Entry 6VZ8 (electron microscopy, 3.45 A resolution); this record covers chains L and M of the 16 polymer chains in the assembly.

# Chain L (and M)
Protein: Acetolactate synthase, chloroplastic
Source organism: Arabidopsis thaliana
Notes: EC 2.2.1.6; chain M of this document is another copy of the same molecule, construct and numbering; everything in this record applies to it too
UniProtKB: P17597 (ILVB_ARATH); residue numbers follow UniProt; this construct covers 86-670
Chain sequence (586 residues; row label = number of the first residue in the row):
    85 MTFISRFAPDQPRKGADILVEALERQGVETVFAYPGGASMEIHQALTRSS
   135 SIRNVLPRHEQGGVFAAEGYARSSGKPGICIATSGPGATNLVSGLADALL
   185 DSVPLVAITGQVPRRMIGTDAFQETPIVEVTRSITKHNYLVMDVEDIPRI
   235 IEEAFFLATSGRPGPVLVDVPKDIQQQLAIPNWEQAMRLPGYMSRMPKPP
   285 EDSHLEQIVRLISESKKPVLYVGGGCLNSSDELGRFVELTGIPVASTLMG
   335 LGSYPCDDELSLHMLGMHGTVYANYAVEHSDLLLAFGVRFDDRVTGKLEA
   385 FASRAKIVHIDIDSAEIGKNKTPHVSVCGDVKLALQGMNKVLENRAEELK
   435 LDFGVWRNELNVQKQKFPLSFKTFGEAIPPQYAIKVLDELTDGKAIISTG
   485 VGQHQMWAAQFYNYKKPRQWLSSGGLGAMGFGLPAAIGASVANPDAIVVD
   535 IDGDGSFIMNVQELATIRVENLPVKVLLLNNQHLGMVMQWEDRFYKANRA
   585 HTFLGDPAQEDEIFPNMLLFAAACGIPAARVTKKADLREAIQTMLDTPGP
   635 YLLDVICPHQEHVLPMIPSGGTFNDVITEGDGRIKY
Disordered / not traced: 85-86, 294-300, 313-314, 381-390, 439, 456-458, 594-596, 644-670 (chain M: 85-86, 297-298, 381-390, 456-457, 594-595, 644-670)
Sequence notes: initiating methionine (85)
Metal / ion sites: Mg2+: His567 (together with thiamine diphosphate)
Small-molecule neighbours:
  - FAD (flavin-adenine dinucleotide): Leu184, Asp185, Ser186, Arg246, Pro247, Gly307, Gly308, Gly309, Thr331, Leu332, Met333, Gly334, Leu349, Gly350, Met351, His352, Gly353, Val372, Arg373, Asp375, Arg377, Val378, Asp395, Ile396, Asp397, Asp414, Val415, Val485, Gln489, Met490, Ser507, Gly508, Gly509, Gly511
  - thiamine diphosphate (TPP), molecule 1: Pro119, Gly120, Glu144, Thr167, Pro170, Gly171, Gln207
  - thiamine diphosphate (TPP), molecule 2: Val485, Gly486, Gln487, His488, Gly511, Met513, Gly537, Asp538, Gly539, Ser540, Asn565, His567, Leu568, Gly569, Met570, Val571

# How chain L and chain M interact
Contacting residue pairs - 65 pairs, chain L then chain M:
  Tyr118(L) with Met543(M)
  Pro119(L) with Ala584(M)
  Met124(L) with Val571(M), hydrophobic; Ala584(M), hydrophobic
  His127(L) with Ala584(M)
  Gln128(L) with Asn582(M); Ala584(M)
  Leu140(L) with His585(M)
  Arg142(L) with Met543(M); Leu588(M), hydrogen bond (side chain-backbone)
  Glu144(L) with Met543(M)
  Gln145(L) with Asn174(M), hydrogen bond
  Thr173(L) with Ser177(M), hydrogen bond
  Asn174(L) with Gln145(M), hydrogen bond; Ser177(M), hydrogen bond
  Ser177(L) with Thr173(M), hydrogen bond; Asn174(M), hydrogen bond
  Asp204(L) with Arg373(M)
  Phe206(L) with Gly509(M)
  Gln207(L) with Gly509(M), hydrogen bond (backbone-backbone); Leu510(M), hydrogen bond (side chain-backbone)
  Pro210(L) with Ile218(M), hydrophobic
  Val214(L) with Val214(M), hydrophobic; Ser217(M); Ile218(M), hydrophobic
  Ser217(L) with Pro210(M); Glu213(M); Val214(M)
  Ile218(L) with Pro210(M), hydrophobic; Val214(M), hydrophobic
  Arg373(L) with Asp204(M)
  Gly509(L) with Phe206(M); Gln207(M), hydrogen bond (backbone-backbone)
  Leu510(L) with Pro170(M); Gln207(M), hydrogen bond (backbone-side chain)
  Gly511(L) with Gln207(M)
  Ala512(L) with Pro170(M), hydrophobic
  Ile542(L) with Gln546(M)
  Met543(L) with Tyr118(M); Arg142(M)
  Gln546(L) with Ile542(M); Val545(M)
  Arg552(L) with Phe598(M)
  Leu568(L) with Tyr118(M), hydrophobic; Pro119(M), hydrophobic
  Val571(L) with Met124(M), hydrophobic
  Tyr579(L) with Met124(M)
  Asn582(L) with Gln128(M), hydrogen bond
  Ala584(L) with Gln128(M)
  His585(L) with Asn138(M); Leu140(M)
  Leu588(L) with Arg142(M), hydrogen bond (backbone-side chain)
  Phe598(L) with Arg552(M); Ala607(M); Cys608(M), hydrophobic
  Pro599(L) with Ala607(M)
  Asn600(L) with Ala607(M)
  Leu603(L) with Ala607(M)
  Phe604(L) with Phe604(M), hydrophobic; Ala607(M), hydrophobic
  Ala607(L) with Phe598(M); Pro599(M); Asn600(M); Phe604(M), hydrophobic
  Cys608(L) with Phe598(M), hydrophobic
Interface residues without a listed pair, chain L (54 interface residues in all): Thr131, His143, Pro170, Val176, Thr209, Glu213, Arg377, Gly508, Ala549, Glu575, Asp590, Ala606
Interface residues without a listed pair, chain M (57 interface residues in all): Gly120, Glu125, His127, Thr131, His143, Glu144, Val176, Thr209, Gly508, Gly511, Ala512, Ala549, Leu568, Arg583, Asp590, Leu603, Ala606, Gly609

# Summary
54 residues of chain L face 57 of chain M across their interface; the contacts include 13 hydrogen bonds.
Polar pairs include Arg142(L)-Leu588(M), Gln145(L)-Asn174(M) and Thr173(L)-Ser177(M). Bound to chain L:
flavin-adenine dinucleotide and thiamine diphosphate.
Chain L and chain M are both Acetolactate synthase, chloroplastic (Arabidopsis thaliana); the structure,
Arabidopsis thaliana acetohydroxyacid synthase complex with valine bound, was determined by electron
microscopy together with 6U9D, 6U9H and 6WO1 from the same study.
